Entry 3RGS (X-ray diffraction, 1.99 A resolution); this record covers chains A and C of the 4 polymer chains in the assembly.

[Chain A (and C)]
Name: Catalase
From: Bos taurus
Notes: EC 1.11.1.6; chain C of this document is another copy of the same molecule, construct and numbering; everything in this record applies to it too
Reference sequence: P00432 (CATA_BOVIN); residues 3-501 here correspond to UniProt positions 4-502 (UniProt number = residue number + 1)
Amino-acid sequence (499 residues; numbered 3 to 501; the number before each row is that of its first residue):
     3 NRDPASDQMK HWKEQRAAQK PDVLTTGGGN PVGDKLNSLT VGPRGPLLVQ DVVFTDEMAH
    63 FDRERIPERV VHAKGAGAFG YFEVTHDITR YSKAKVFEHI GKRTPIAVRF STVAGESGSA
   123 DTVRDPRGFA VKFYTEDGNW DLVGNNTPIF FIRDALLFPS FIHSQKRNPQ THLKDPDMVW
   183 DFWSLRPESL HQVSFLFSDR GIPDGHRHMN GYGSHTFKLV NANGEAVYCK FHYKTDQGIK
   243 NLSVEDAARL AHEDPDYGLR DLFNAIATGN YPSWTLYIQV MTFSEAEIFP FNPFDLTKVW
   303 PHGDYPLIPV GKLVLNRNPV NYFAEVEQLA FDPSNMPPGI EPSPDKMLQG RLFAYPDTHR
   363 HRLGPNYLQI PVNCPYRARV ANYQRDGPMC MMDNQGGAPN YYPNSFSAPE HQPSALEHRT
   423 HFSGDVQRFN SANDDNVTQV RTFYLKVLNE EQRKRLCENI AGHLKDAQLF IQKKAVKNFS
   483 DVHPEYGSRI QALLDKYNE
Metal / ion sites: heme Fe: Tyr-357 (together with ammonia)
Small-molecule neighbours:
  - heme (HEM), molecule 1: Met-60, Phe-63, Asp-64
  - heme (HEM), molecule 2: Arg-71, Val-72, Val-73, His-74, Arg-111, Ser-113, Gly-130, Phe-131, Ala-132, Val-145, Gly-146, Asn-147, Phe-152, Ala-157, Phe-160, Gly-215, Ser-216, His-217, Leu-298, Leu-331, Phe-333, Met-349, Arg-353, Ala-356, Tyr-357, Thr-360, His-361, Arg-364
  - ammonia (NH3): Val-73, His-74, Phe-160, Tyr-357
Curated features (UniProtKB/Swiss-Prot):
  - active site: His-74, Asn-147
  - binding site (NADP(+)): His-193, Phe-197, Ser-200, Arg-202, Asn-212, Tyr-214, Lys-236, Trp-302, His-304, Gln-441, Thr-444, Phe-445
  - binding site (heme): Tyr-357
  - modified residue: Ser-8 (Phosphoserine), Lys-12 (N6-succinyllysine), Lys-220 (N6-succinyllysine), Lys-232 (N6-acetyllysine), Ser-416 (Phosphoserine), Ser-433 (Phosphoserine), Lys-448 (N6-acetyllysine), Lys-479 (N6-acetyllysine), Lys-498 (N6-acetyllysine)
What the authors report for this chain:
  - heme coordination: Tyr-357
  - catalytic residues: His-74 (citing earlier work)

[How chain A and chain C interact]
Residue-residue contacts - 216 pairs, chain A then chain C:
  Gln-10(A) with Gly-399(C), hydrogen bond (side chain-backbone)
  Met-11(A) with Tyr-403(C); Phe-408(C)
  Lys-12(A) with Phe-408(C)
  Trp-14(A) with Gly-399(C); Ala-400(C), hydrophobic; Pro-401(C); Phe-408(C); Ser-409(C); Ala-410(C)
  Lys-15(A) with Ser-407(C), hydrogen bond (side chain-backbone); Phe-408(C); Ser-409(C)
  Pro-23(A) with Ser-409(C); Ala-410(C)
  Asp-24(A) with Arg-381(C), salt bridge; Ala-383(C); Pro-411(C); Glu-412(C), hydrogen bond (backbone-backbone)
  Val-25(A) with Ala-383(C); Glu-412(C); Gln-414(C)
  Leu-26(A) with Ala-383(C); Asn-384(C); Tyr-385(C), hydrophobic; Tyr-404(C), hydrophobic; Pro-411(C), hydrophobic; Glu-412(C), hydrogen bond (backbone-backbone); His-413(C)
  Thr-27(A) with Arg-381(C); Val-382(C); Ala-383(C), hydrogen bond (backbone-backbone); Asn-384(C), hydrogen bond (backbone-side chain)
  Thr-28(A) with Asn-384(C)
  Gly-29(A) with Leu-370(C); Pro-377(C); Val-382(C); Gln-386(C)
  Gly-30(A) with Gly-140(C); Asn-141(C), hydrogen bond (backbone-backbone); Leu-370(C); Pro-377(C)
  Gly-31(A) with Asp-139(C); Gly-140(C), hydrogen bond (backbone-backbone); Pro-377(C)
  Asn-32(A) with Asp-139(C), hydrogen bond (side chain-backbone); Gly-140(C); Asn-141(C), hydrogen bond (side chain-backbone); Asn-337(C); Met-338(C), hydrogen bond (side chain-backbone); Pro-339(C)
  Pro-33(A) with Asp-139(C); Pro-340(C); Ala-417(C)
  Val-34(A) with His-413(C); Gln-414(C), hydrogen bond (backbone-backbone)
  Gly-35(A) with His-413(C); Gln-414(C); Pro-415(C); Ala-417(C); Leu-418(C)
  Asp-36(A) with His-413(C), salt bridge; Leu-418(C)
  Lys-37(A) with Tyr-404(C); His-413(C), hydrogen bond (backbone-side chain)
  Leu-38(A) with Tyr-404(C), hydrophobic; Pro-405(C)
  Val-43(A) with Phe-424(C)
  Val-51(A) with Gln-351(C)
  Gln-52(A) with Pro-344(C); Gln-351(C), hydrogen bond; Leu-354(C)
  Val-54(A) with Ser-336(C)
  Asp-58(A) with Arg-362(C); Gln-386(C), hydrogen bond
  Glu-59(A) with Gln-386(C)
  Ala-61(A) with Arg-362(C)
  His-62(A) with Asn-368(C), hydrogen bond; Gln-386(C); Arg-387(C), hydrogen bond (side chain-backbone); Asp-388(C)
  Arg-65(A) with Arg-362(C); Pro-367(C); Gly-389(C); Pro-390(C)
  Glu-66(A) with Arg-387(C); Asp-388(C); Gly-389(C), hydrogen bond (backbone-backbone)
  Ile-68(A) with Gly-389(C); Pro-390(C)
  Asp-139(A) with Gly-31(C); Asn-32(C), hydrogen bond (backbone-side chain); Pro-33(C)
  Gly-140(A) with Gly-30(C); Gly-31(C), hydrogen bond (backbone-backbone); Asn-32(C)
  Asn-141(A) with Gly-30(C), hydrogen bond (backbone-backbone); Asn-32(C), hydrogen bond (backbone-side chain)
  Val-322(A) with Gly-398(C); Gly-399(C)
  Asn-323(A) with Asp-395(C); Asn-396(C), hydrogen bond; Gly-398(C), hydrogen bond (side chain-backbone)
  Phe-325(A) with Asp-388(C); Gly-389(C); Cys-392(C), hydrophobic
  Ala-326(A) with Asn-396(C)
  Gln-330(A) with Gly-389(C); Met-391(C); Cys-392(C), hydrogen bond (side chain-backbone)
  Ser-336(A) with Val-54(C)
  Asn-337(A) with Asn-32(C)
  Met-338(A) with Asn-32(C)
  Pro-339(A) with Asn-32(C)
  Pro-340(A) with Pro-33(C), hydrophobic
  Gln-351(A) with Val-51(C); Gln-52(C), hydrogen bond
  Leu-354(A) with Gln-52(C)
  Arg-362(A) with Asp-58(C); Ala-61(C); Arg-65(C)
  Leu-365(A) with Met-391(C)
  Pro-367(A) with Arg-65(C)
  Asn-368(A) with His-62(C), hydrogen bond; Met-391(C)
  Leu-370(A) with Gly-29(C); Gly-30(C)
  Ile-372(A) with Met-391(C), hydrophobic; Met-393(C), hydrophobic
  Pro-373(A) with Met-393(C)
  Pro-377(A) with Gly-29(C); Gly-30(C); Gly-31(C)
  Ala-380(A) with Gly-31(C)
  Arg-381(A) with Asp-24(C), salt bridge; Thr-27(C)
  Val-382(A) with Thr-27(C); Gly-29(C)
  Ala-383(A) with Asp-24(C); Val-25(C); Leu-26(C); Thr-27(C), hydrogen bond (backbone-backbone)
  Asn-384(A) with Leu-26(C); Thr-27(C), hydrogen bond (side chain-backbone); Thr-28(C)
  Tyr-385(A) with Leu-26(C), hydrophobic
  Gln-386(A) with Gly-29(C); Asp-58(C), hydrogen bond; Glu-59(C); His-62(C)
  Arg-387(A) with His-62(C), hydrogen bond (backbone-side chain); Glu-66(C)
  Asp-388(A) with His-62(C); Glu-66(C); Phe-325(C)
  Gly-389(A) with Arg-65(C); Glu-66(C), hydrogen bond (backbone-backbone); Ile-68(C); Phe-325(C); Gln-330(C)
  Pro-390(A) with Arg-65(C); Ile-68(C), hydrophobic
  Met-391(A) with Gln-330(C); Leu-365(C); Asn-368(C); Ile-372(C), hydrophobic; Met-391(C), hydrophobic
  Cys-392(A) with Phe-325(C), hydrophobic; Gln-330(C), hydrogen bond (backbone-side chain)
  Met-393(A) with Ile-372(C), hydrophobic; Pro-373(C); Met-393(C), hydrophobic
  Asp-395(A) with Asn-323(C)
  Asn-396(A) with Asn-323(C), hydrogen bond; Phe-325(C); Ala-326(C)
  Gly-398(A) with Val-322(C); Asn-323(C), hydrogen bond (backbone-side chain)
  Gly-399(A) with Gln-10(C), hydrogen bond (backbone-side chain); Trp-14(C); Val-322(C)
  Ala-400(A) with Trp-14(C), hydrophobic
  Pro-401(A) with Trp-14(C)
  Tyr-403(A) with Met-11(C)
  Tyr-404(A) with Leu-26(C), hydrophobic; Leu-38(C), hydrophobic
  Ser-407(A) with Lys-15(C)
  Phe-408(A) with Met-11(C), hydrophobic; Lys-12(C); Trp-14(C); Lys-15(C)
  Ser-409(A) with Trp-14(C); Lys-15(C), hydrogen bond; Arg-18(C), hydrogen bond (backbone-side chain); Pro-23(C)
  Ala-410(A) with Pro-23(C)
  Pro-411(A) with Asp-24(C); Leu-26(C), hydrophobic
  Glu-412(A) with Pro-23(C); Asp-24(C), hydrogen bond (backbone-backbone); Val-25(C); Leu-26(C), hydrogen bond (backbone-backbone)
  His-413(A) with Leu-26(C); Val-34(C); Gly-35(C); Asp-36(C), salt bridge; Lys-37(C), hydrogen bond (side chain-backbone); Leu-38(C)
  Gln-414(A) with Val-34(C), hydrogen bond (backbone-backbone); Gly-35(C)
  Pro-415(A) with Gly-35(C)
  Ala-417(A) with Pro-33(C); Val-34(C); Gly-35(C)
  Leu-418(A) with Gly-35(C); Asp-36(C)
Also at the interface, not in a pair above, chain A (102 interface residues in all): Pro-48, Val-55, Thr-57, Arg-67, Pro-344, Ser-345, Phe-355, Gly-366, Tyr-369, Gln-371, Met-394, Pro-405, Glu-419, Phe-424
Also at the interface, not in a pair above, chain C (104 interface residues in all): Leu-41, Val-43, Val-55, Thr-57, Arg-67, Phe-355, Asp-359, Gly-366, Tyr-369, Gln-371, Ala-380, Met-394, Glu-419, Val-428

[Summary]
Chain A and chain C form an interface of 102 and 104 residues respectively, with 42 hydrogen bonds and 4 salt
bridges. Polar pairs include Asp-24(A)/Arg-381(C), Asp-36(A)/His-413(C) and Gln-10(A)/Gly-399(C). Chain A
binds heme and ammonia. The paper reports the catalytic residue His-74(A); heme coordination by Tyr-357(A).
Both chains are Catalase (Bos taurus). Entry 3RGS (Structural and kinetic analysis of the beef liver catalase
with the ammonia as a ligand) was determined by X-ray diffraction, deposited together with 3RE8 and 3RGP.
